Entry 7XIL (X-ray diffraction, 2.91 A resolution); this record covers chains A and H of the 3 polymer chains in the assembly.

[Chain A]
Protein: Spike protein S1
Source organism: Severe acute respiratory syndrome coronavirus 2
UniProt: P0DTC2 (SPIKE_SARS2); residue numbers follow UniProt; this construct covers 319-537
Chain sequence (227 residues; each row starts with the number of its first residue):
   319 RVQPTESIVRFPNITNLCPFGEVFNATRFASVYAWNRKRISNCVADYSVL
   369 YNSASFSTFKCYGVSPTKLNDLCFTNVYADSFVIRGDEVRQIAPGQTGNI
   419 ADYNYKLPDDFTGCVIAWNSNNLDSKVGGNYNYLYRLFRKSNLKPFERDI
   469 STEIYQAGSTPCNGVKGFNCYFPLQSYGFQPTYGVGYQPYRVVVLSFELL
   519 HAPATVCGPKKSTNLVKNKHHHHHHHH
Unresolved in the structure: 319-332, 518-520, 529-545
Sequence notes: variant Asn417 (Lys in P0DTC2), Lys484 (Glu in P0DTC2), Tyr501 (Asn in P0DTC2); expression tag (538-545)
Curated features (UniProtKB/Swiss-Prot):
  - region: Arg403 to Asp405 (Integrin-binding motif), Asn448 to Phe456 (Immunodominant HLA epitope recognized by the CD8+)
  - glycosylation: Thr323 (O-linked (GalNAc) threonine), Ser325 (O-linked (HexNAc...) serine), Asn331 (N-linked (GlcNAc...) (complex) asparagine), Asn343 (N-linked (GlcNAc...) (complex) asparagine)
  - natural variant: Gly339 (G339D: In strain: Omicron/BA.1, Omicron/BA.2 and 4 more; G339H: In strain: Omicron/BA.2.75, Omicron/XBB.1.5 and 1 more), Arg346 (R346K: In strain: Mu/B.1.621; R346T: In strain: Omicron/BQ.1.1, Omicron/XBB.1.5 and 1 more), Leu368 (L368I: In strain: Omicron/XBB.1.5, Omicron/EG.5.1), Ser371 (S371F: In strain: Omicron/BA.2, Omicron/BA.2.12.1 and 6 more; S371L: In strain: Omicron/BA.1), Ser373 (S373P: In strain: Omicron/BA.1, Omicron/BA.2 and 7 more), Ser375 (S375F: In strain: Omicron/BA.1, Omicron/BA.2 and 7 more), Thr376 (T376A: In strain: Omicron/BA.2, Omicron/BA.2.12.1 and 5 more), Asp405 (D405N: In strain: Omicron/BA.2, Omicron/BA.2.12.1 and 6 more), Arg408 (R408S: In strain: Omicron/BA.2, Omicron/BA.2.12.1 and 6 more), Asn417 (K417N: In strain: Beta/B.1.351, Omicron/BA.1 and 8 more; this construct carries the variant), Asn440 (N440K: In strain: Omicron/BA.1, Omicron/BA.2 and 7 more), Lys444 (K444T: In strain: Omicron/BQ.1.1), 16 further natural variant entries in UniProt
  - mutagenesis: Asn331 (N331Q: Reduced viral infectivity), Asn343 (N343Q: Reduced viral infectivity), Leu452 (L452R: Increased resistance to neutralizing antibodies. Decreases HLA binding to NF9 epitope. Increased binding affinity to human ACE2), Tyr453 (Y453F: Decreased HLA binding to NF9 epitope. Increased binding affinity to human ACE2), Ala475 (A475V: Increased resistance to neutralizing antibodies), Val483 (V483A: Increased resistance to neutralizing antibodies), Phe490 (F490L: Increased resistance to neutralizing antibodies and human covalescent sera neutralization), Gln493 (Q493N: Reduced host ACE2-binding affinity in vitro; Q493Y: Reduced host ACE2-binding affinity in vitro), His519 (H519P: Increased resistance to human covalescent sera neutralization)
Disulfides: Cys336-Cys361, Cys379-Cys432, Cys391-Cys525, Cys480-Cys488
Glycans and other covalent adducts: N-acetylglucosamine (NAG) linked to Asn343

[Chain H]
Protein: B38 Fab heavy chain
Source organism: Homo sapiens
Notes: antibody fragment or engineered binder
Chain sequence (222 residues; numbered -1 to 220; the number before each row is that of its first residue; numbers below 1 keep their minus sign (Gly-1 is residue -1)):
    -1 GDEVQLVESGGGLVQPGGSLRLSCAASGFIVGWNYMSWVRQAPGKGLEWV
    49 SVIYPGGSTYYADSVKGRFTISRHNSKNTLYLQMNSLRAEDTAVYYCARE
    99 AYGMDVWGQGTTVTVSSASTKGPSVFPLAPSSKSTSGGTAALGCLVKDYF
   149 PEPVTVSWNSGALTSGVHTFPAVLQSSGLYSLSSVVTVPSSSLGTQTYIC
   199 NVNHKPSNTKVDKRVEPKSCDK
Unresolved in the structure: -1 to 0, 132-134, 216-220
Disulfides: Cys22-Cys95, Cys142-Cys198

[How chain A and chain H interact]
Pairs across the interface (37):
  Thr415(A) with Ser56(H); Tyr58(H), hydrogen bond
  Gly416(A) with Tyr58(H), hydrogen bond (backbone-side chain)
  Asp420(A) with Tyr52(H); Ser56(H), hydrogen bond
  Tyr421(A) with Tyr33(H); Tyr52(H); Gly54(H), hydrogen bond (side chain-backbone)
  Leu455(A) with Tyr33(H), hydrogen bond (backbone-side chain); Tyr100(H), hydrophobic
  Phe456(A) with Tyr33(H), hydrophobic; Ala99(H); Tyr100(H)
  Arg457(A) with Pro53(H)
  Lys458(A) with Trp31(H); Pro53(H); Gly54(H)
  Asn460(A) with Gly54(H)
  Tyr473(A) with Trp31(H), hydrogen bond (side chain-backbone); Pro53(H)
  Gln474(A) with Trp31(H)
  Ala475(A) with Phe27(H); Ile28(H), hydrogen bond (backbone-backbone); Trp31(H); Asn32(H), hydrogen bond (backbone-side chain)
  Gly476(A) with Trp31(H)
  Phe486(A) with Val2(H), hydrophobic; Arg97(H); Asp103(H)
  Asn487(A) with Gly26(H), hydrogen bond (side chain-backbone); Phe27(H); Arg97(H), hydrogen bond
  Tyr489(A) with Arg97(H), hydrogen bond; Ala99(H); Tyr100(H), hydrophobic
  Phe490(A) with Tyr100(H), hydrogen bond (backbone-side chain)
  Gln493(A) with Tyr100(H)
Also at the interface, not in a pair above, chain A (21 interface residues in all): Asn417, Ser459, Ser477
Also at the interface, not in a pair above, chain H (18 interface residues in all): Gly55, Val104

[Summary]
21 residues of chain A face 18 of chain H across their interface, with 12 hydrogen bonds. Among the polar
pairs are Thr415(A)-Tyr58(H), Gly416(A)-Tyr58(H) and Asp420(A)-Ser56(H). Covalently linked
N-acetylglucosamine: at Asn343(A). Curated annotation (UniProt) lists 9 mutagenesis sites on chain A.
Here chain A is Spike protein S1 (Severe acute respiratory syndrome coronavirus 2) and chain H is B38 Fab
heavy chain (Homo sapiens). Entry 7XIL (SARS-CoV-2-Beta-RBD and B38-GWP/P-VK antibody complex) was determined
by X-ray diffraction.
